9PAG - chains E and F of the 12 polymer chains in the assembly; structure by electron microscopy, 3.62 A resolution.

# Chain E (and F)
Protein: Vesicle-fusing ATPase
Organism: Cricetulus griseus
Notes: EC 3.6.4.6; chain F of this document is another copy of the same molecule, construct and numbering; everything in this record applies to it too
UniProt: P18708 (NSF_CRIGR); residues 1-744 here = UniProt positions 1-744
Amino-acid sequence (747 residues; row label = number of the first residue in the row; numbers below 1 keep their minus sign (Gly-2 is residue -2)):
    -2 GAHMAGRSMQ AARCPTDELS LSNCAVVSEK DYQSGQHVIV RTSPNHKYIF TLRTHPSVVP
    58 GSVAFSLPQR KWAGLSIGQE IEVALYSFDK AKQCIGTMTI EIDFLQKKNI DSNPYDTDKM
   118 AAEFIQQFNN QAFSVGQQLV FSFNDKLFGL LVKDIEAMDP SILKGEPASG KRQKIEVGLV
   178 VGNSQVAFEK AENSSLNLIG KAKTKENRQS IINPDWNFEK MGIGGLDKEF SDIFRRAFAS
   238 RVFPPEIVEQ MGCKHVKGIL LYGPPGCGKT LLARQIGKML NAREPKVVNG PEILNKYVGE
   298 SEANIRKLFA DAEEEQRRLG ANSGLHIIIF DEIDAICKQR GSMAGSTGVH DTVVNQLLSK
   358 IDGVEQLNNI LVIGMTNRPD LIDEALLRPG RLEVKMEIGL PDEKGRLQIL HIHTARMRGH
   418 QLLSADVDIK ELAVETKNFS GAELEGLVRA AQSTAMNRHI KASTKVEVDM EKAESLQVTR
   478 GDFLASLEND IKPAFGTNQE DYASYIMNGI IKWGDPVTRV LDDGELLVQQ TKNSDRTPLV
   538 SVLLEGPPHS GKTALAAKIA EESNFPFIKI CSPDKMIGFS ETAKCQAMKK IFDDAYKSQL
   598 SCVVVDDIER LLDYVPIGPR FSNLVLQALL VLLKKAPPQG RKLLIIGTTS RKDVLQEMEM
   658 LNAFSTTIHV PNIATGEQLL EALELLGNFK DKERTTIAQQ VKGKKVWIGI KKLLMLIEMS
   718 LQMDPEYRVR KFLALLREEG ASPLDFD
Not modelled in the structure: -2 to 0, 156-169, 741-744 (chain F: -2 to 212, 246-251, 741-744)
Construct notes: expression tag (-2 to 0)
UniProt features mapped onto this chain:
  - binding site (ATP): Asn505 to Trp510, Pro545 to Leu552
  - binding site (Mg(2+)): Thr550
  - modified residue: Lys105 (N6-acetyllysine), Ser207 (Phosphoserine), Tyr259 (Phosphotyrosine), Ser569 (Phosphoserine)
Small-molecule neighbours:
  - ATP (adenosine-5'-triphosphate), molecule 1: Gly219, Ile220, Gly221, Gly222, Pro262, Gly263, Cys264, Gly265, Lys266, Thr267, Leu268, Glu329, Asn374, Ile406, His410, Gly438, Ala439, Glu442
  - ATP, molecule 2: Tyr502, Met504, Asn505, Gly506, Ile507, Ile508, Trp510, Val514, Pro545, His546, Ser547, Gly548, Lys549, Thr550, Ala551, Leu552, Ile707, Lys708
Reported in the primary citation:
  - post-translational modification sites: Ser207 (citing earlier work)

# How chain E and chain F interact
Residue-residue contacts (64):
  Trp213(E) with Ser460(F); Thr461(F); Glu464(F)
  Phe215(E) with Thr461(F)
  Arg232(E) with Ser450(F); Asn454(F); Asp487(F), salt bridge
  Arg233(E) with Asp487(F), salt bridge
  Phe240(E) with Met453(F), hydrophobic; Asp466(F); Glu468(F)
  Glu246(E) with Arg413(F), hydrogen bond (backbone-side chain)
  Gln247(E) with Arg413(F), hydrogen bond (backbone-side chain); His417(F), hydrogen bond
  Met248(E) with Arg413(F); Met414(F), hydrophobic; Gln449(F)
  Cys250(E) with Gln449(F)
  Lys251(E) with Arg446(F)
  Val295(E) with Asn292(F); Lys293(F)
  Arg303(E) with Glu289(F), salt bridge
  Gly338(E) with Arg375(F)
  Gly342(E) with Ser339(F), hydrogen bond (backbone-side chain); Met340(F)
  Ser343(E) with Ser339(F); Met340(F); Ala341(F), hydrogen bond (backbone-backbone)
  Thr344(E) with Ala341(F)
  Gly345(E) with Lys335(F)
  Asn352(E) with Glu329(F); Ala332(F)
  Ser356(E) with Asn286(F)
  Lys357(E) with Asn286(F)
  Val361(E) with Thr267(F); Arg271(F); Val284(F), hydrophobic
  Pro386(E) with Ala439(F); Glu440(F)
  Glu390(E) with Arg446(F), salt bridge
  Gln526(E) with Gln719(F)
  Gln527(E) with Met716(F); Gln719(F)
  Ser531(E) with Glu715(F), hydrogen bond
  Arg533(E) with Leu683(F); Glu715(F)
  Thr534(E) with Glu715(F)
  Phe618(E) with Arg617(F)
  Asn620(E) with Asp610(F); Val612(F)
  Leu621(E) with Phe576(F)
  Gln624(E) with Arg607(F), hydrogen bond; Asp610(F); Tyr611(F); Val612(F)
  Leu627(E) with Arg607(F)
  Val628(E) with Ile574(F), hydrophobic
  Leu629(E) with Ile574(F), hydrophobic
  Lys632(E) with Asp571(F), salt bridge
  Glu654(E) with Pro613(F)
  Glu656(E) with Pro613(F)
  Asn659(E) with His546(F)
  Ser662(E) with Lys709(F); Met712(F)
Other interface residues (no listed pair), chain E (64 interface residues in all): Ile209, Asn214, Asp229, Phe231, Ile244, Gly249, Tyr294, Gly296, Glu297, Glu299, Arg337, Asp348, Thr349, Gln353, Leu355, Gln363, Ala382, Asp532, Lys586, Leu623, Ala625, Lys631, Met655, Thr663
Other interface residues (no listed pair), chain F (60 interface residues in all): Pro262, Gly287, Pro288, Leu291, Asp328, Thr344, Thr451, His456, Lys462, Leu473, Pro570, Asp604, Ile614, Arg648

# In short
The interface between chain E and chain F involves 64 residues on one side and 60 on the other, with 7
hydrogen bonds and 5 salt bridges. Among the polar pairs are Arg232(E)-Asp487(F), Arg233(E)-Asp487(F) and
Arg303(E)-Glu289(F). Ligands of chain E: ATP. The paper reports a modification site at Ser207(E).
Both chains are Vesicle-fusing ATPase (Cricetulus griseus). Entry 9PAG (21bin20S complex (NSF-alphaSNAP-2:1
syntaxin-1a:SNAP-25), non-hydrolyzing, class 7) was determined by electron microscopy together with 9OJR,
9OJU, 9OJZ, 9OK3, 9OK5, 9OKC and 17 further entries from the same study.
